3T1H - chains A and O of the 23 polymer chains in the assembly; structure by X-ray diffraction, 3.11 A resolution.

[Chain A]
Molecule: 16s rRNA
Organism: Thermus thermophilus
Sequence (1513 nucleotides; numbered 5 to 1521; 4 numbers in that range are skipped by the numbering (no residue carries them; nothing is unmodelled there); the number before each row is that of its first residue):
     5 UGGAGAGUUU GAUCCUGGCU CAGGGUGAAC GCUGGCGGCG UGCCUAAGAC AUGCAAGUCG
    65 UGCGGGCCGC GGGGUUUUAC UCCGUGGUCA GCGGCGGACG GGUGAGUAAC GCGUGGGUGA
   125 CCUACCCGGA AGAGGGGGAC AACCCGGGGA AACUCGGGCU AAUCCCCCAU GUGGACCCGC
   185 CCCUUGGGGU GUGUCCAAAG GGCUUUGCCC GCUUCCGGAU GGGCCCGCGU CCCAUCAGCU
   245 AGUUGGUGGG GUAAUGGCCC ACCAAGGCGA CGACGGGUAG CCGGUCUGAG AGGAUGGCCG
   305 GCCACAGGGG CACUGAGACA CGGGCCCCAC UCCUACGGGA GGCAGCAGUU AGGAAUCUUC
   365 CGCAAUGGGC GCAAGCCUGA CGGAGCGACG CCGCUUGGAG GAAGAAGCCC UUCGGGGUGU
   425 AAACUCCUGA ACCCGGGACG AAACCCCCGA CGAGGGGACU GACGGUACCG GGGUAAUAGC
   485 GCCGGCCAAC UCCGUGCCAG CAGCCGCGGU AAUACGGAGG GCGCGAGCGU UACCCGGAUU
   545 CACUGGGCGU AAAGGGCGUG UAGGCGGCCU GGGGCGUCCC AUGUGAAAGA CCACGGCUCA
   605 ACCGUGGGGG AGCGUGGGAU ACGCUCAGGC UAGACGGUGG GAGAGGGUGG UGGAAUUCCC
   665 GGAGUAGCGG UGAAAUGCGC AGAUACCGGG AGGAACGCCG AUGGCGAAGG CAGCCACCUG
   725 GUCCACCCGU GACGCUGAGG CGCGAAAGCG UGGGGAGCAA ACCGGAUUAG AUACCCGGGU
   785 AGUCCACGCC CUAAACGAUG CGCGCUAGGU CUCUGGGUCU CCUGGGGGCC GAAGCUAACG
   845 CGUUAAGCGC GCCGCCUGGG GAGUACGGCC GCAAGGCUGA AACUCAAAGG AAUUGACGGG
   905 GGCCCGCACA AGCGGUGGAG CAUGUGGUUU AAUUCGAAGC AACGCGAAGA ACCUUACCAG
   965 GCCUUGACAU GCUAGGGAAC CCGGGUGAAA GCCUGGGGUG CCCCGCGAGG GGAGCCCUAG
  1025 CACAGGUGCU GCAUGGCCGU CGUCAGCUCG UGCCGUGAGG UGUUGGGUUA AGUCCCGCAA
  1085 CGAGCGCAAC CCCCGCCGUU AGUUGCCAGC GGUUCGGCCG GGCACUCUAA CGGGACUGCC
  1145 CGCGAAAGCG GGAGGAAGGA GGGGACGACG UCUGGUCAGC AUGGCCCUUA CGGCCUGGGC
  1205 GACACACGUG CUACAAUGCC CACUACAAAG CGAUGCCACC CGGCAACGGG GAGCUAAUCG
  1265 CAAAAAGGUG GGCCCAGUUC GGAUUGGGGU CUGCAACCCG ACCCCAUGAA GCCGGAAUCG
  1325 CUAGUAAUCG CGGAUCAGCC AUGCCGCGGU GAAUACGUUC CCGGGCCUUG UACACACCGC
  1385 CCGUCACGCC AUGGGAGCGG GCUCUACCCG AAGUCGCCGG GAGCCUACGG GCAGGCGCCG
  1445 AGGGUAGGGC CCGUGACUGG GGCGAAGUCG UAACAAGGUA GCUGUACCGG AAGGUGCGGC
  1505 UGGAUCA
  1516 CUUUCU
Construct notes: insertion (1517-1521)
Ion coordination: Mg2+ site 1: U12, G21, G22; Mg2+ site 2 near G21 (its only coordinating residue here); Mg2+ site 3: C48, G108; Mg2+ site 4 near A53 (its only coordinating residue here); Mg2+ site 5 near U56 (its only coordinating residue here); Mg2+ site 6: A109, G110, G284; Mg2+ site 7 near G115 (its only coordinating residue here); Mg2+ site 8: G151, G152; Mg2+ site 9 near C163 (its only coordinating residue here); Mg2+ site 10 near G175 (its only coordinating residue here); Mg2+ site 11 near U188 (its only coordinating residue here); Mg2+ site 12 near G193 (its only coordinating residue here); 81 more Mg2+ sites not listed
Small-molecule neighbours: paromomycin (PAR): C1386, G1387, U1388, C1389, A1390, C1391, G1466, C1467, G1468, A1469, A1470, G1471, U1472, C1473

[Chain O]
Name: 30S ribosomal protein S15
Organism: Thermus thermophilus
Reference sequence: Q5SJ76 (RS15_THET8); residues 1-89 here = UniProt positions 1-89
Sequence (89 residues; each row starts with the number of its first residue):
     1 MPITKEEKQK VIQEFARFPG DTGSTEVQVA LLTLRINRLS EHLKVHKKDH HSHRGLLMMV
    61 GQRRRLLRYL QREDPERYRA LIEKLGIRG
Unresolved in the structure: 1

[How chain A and chain O interact]
Residue-residue contacts - 71 pairs, chain A then chain O:
  G562(A) - Arg54(O)  hydrogen bond to the sugar
  U563(A) - Arg54(O)  salt bridge to the phosphate
  U563(A) - Leu57(O)  hydrogen bond to the sugar
  U563(A) - Met58(O)  sugar contact
  G564(A) - Met58(O)  phosphate contact
  G564(A) - Gly61(O)  sugar contact
  G564(A) - Arg64(O)  phosphate contact
  G564(A) - Arg65(O)  salt bridge to the phosphate
  U565(A) - Arg64(O)  salt bridge to the phosphate
  U565(A) - Arg68(O)  salt bridge to the phosphate
  A566(A) - Arg68(O)  salt bridge to the phosphate
  C639(A) - Gln28(O)  hydrogen bond to the sugar
  G640(A) - Thr22(O)  hydrogen bond to the sugar
  G640(A) - Gln28(O)  sugar contact
  G641(A) - Lys8(O)  salt bridge to the phosphate
  G641(A) - Ile12(O)  phosphate contact
  G641(A) - Thr22(O)  sugar contact
  G641(A) - Leu31(O)  phosphate contact
  U642(A) - Lys8(O)  salt bridge to the phosphate
  U642(A) - Gln9(O)  phosphate contact
  U642(A) - Ile12(O)  phosphate contact
  G643(A) - Lys5(O)  salt bridge to the phosphate
  G649(A) - His51(O)  sugar contact
  G649(A) - Ser52(O)  hydrogen bond to the base
  G650(A) - His42(O)  hydrogen bond to the base
  G650(A) - Asp49(O)  hydrogen bond to the sugar
  G650(A) - His51(O)  sugar contact
  G650(A) - Ser52(O)  base contact
  G651(A) - His46(O)  hydrogen bond to the base
  G651(A) - Lys48(O)  phosphate contact
  G651(A) - Asp49(O)  sugar contact
  U652(A) - His46(O)  hydrogen bond to the sugar
  U652(A) - Lys48(O)  salt bridge to the phosphate
  A711(A) - Arg54(O)  hydrogen bond to the sugar
  A712(A) - His51(O)  base contact
  G713(A) - His51(O)  hydrogen bond to the base
  C722(A) - Pro2(O)  phosphate contact
  C722(A) - His42(O)  hydrogen bond to the sugar
  U723(A) - Pro2(O)  phosphate contact
  U723(A) - His42(O)  hydrogen bond to the sugar
  U723(A) - Ser52(O)  hydrogen bond to the sugar
  G724(A) - Arg35(O)  salt bridge to the phosphate
  G724(A) - Leu39(O)  sugar contact
  G724(A) - Ser52(O)  hydrogen bond to the sugar
  G724(A) - Gly55(O)  sugar contact
  G725(A) - Arg35(O)  salt bridge to the phosphate
  G725(A) - Met58(O)  sugar contact
  G733(A) - Phe18(O)  phosphate contact
  G733(A) - Gly20(O)  sugar contact
  G733(A) - Asp21(O)  hydrogen bond to the sugar
  G733(A) - Thr22(O)  hydrogen bond to the sugar
  G733(A) - Gly23(O)  hydrogen bond to the sugar
  G733(A) - Ser24(O)  sugar contact
  G733(A) - Gln28(O)  base contact
  U734(A) - Phe18(O)  phosphate contact
  U734(A) - Gly23(O)  sugar contact
  U734(A) - Ser24(O)  hydrogen bond to the sugar
  U734(A) - Thr25(O)  sugar contact
  G735(A) - Tyr69(O)  hydrogen bond to the phosphate
  A736(A) - Tyr69(O)  sugar contact
  C737(A) - Arg65(O)  sugar contact
  C737(A) - Leu66(O)  sugar contact
  C737(A) - Tyr69(O)  sugar contact
  C737(A) - Arg72(O)  salt bridge to the phosphate
  G738(A) - Gln62(O)  phosphate contact
  G738(A) - Arg65(O)  salt bridge to the phosphate
  G746(A) - His53(O)  sugar contact
  C747(A) - His50(O)  phosphate contact
  G748(A) - His50(O)  phosphate contact
  A790(A) - Lys48(O)  salt bridge to the phosphate
  C791(A) - Lys48(O)  salt bridge to the phosphate
Other interface residues (no listed pair), chain A (34 interface residues in all): G644, C732
Other interface residues (no listed pair), chain O (38 interface residues in all): Arg38, Glu73

[In short]
Chain A and chain O form an interface of 34 and 38 residues respectively, with 20 hydrogen bonds and 15 salt
bridges. Among the polar pairs are G649(A)-Ser52(O), G650(A)-His42(O) and G651(A)-His46(O). Bound to chain A:
paromomycin. U12(A), G21(A) and G22(A) form the Mg2+ site 1.
Chain A is 16s rRNA and chain O is 30S ribosomal protein S15, both from Thermus thermophilus; the structure,
Structure of the Thermus thermophilus 30S ribosomal subunit complexed with a human anti-codon stem loop (HASL)
..., was determined by X-ray diffraction, deposited together with 3T1Y.
